1NLK - chains R and L; structure by X-ray diffraction, 2.00 A resolution.

== Chain R (and L) ==
Name: Nucleoside diphosphate kinase
From: Myxococcus xanthus
Notes: EC 2.7.4.6; chain L of this document is another copy of the same molecule, construct and numbering; everything in this record applies to it too
Reference sequence: P15266 (NDK_MYXXA); residues 2-145 here correspond to UniProt positions 1-144 (UniProt number = residue number - 1)
Sequence (144 residues; row label = number of the first residue in the row):
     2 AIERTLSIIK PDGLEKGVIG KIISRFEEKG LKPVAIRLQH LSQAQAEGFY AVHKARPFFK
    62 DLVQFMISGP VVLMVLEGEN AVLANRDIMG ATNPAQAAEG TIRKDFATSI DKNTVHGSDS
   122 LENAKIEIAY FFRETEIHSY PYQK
Disordered / not traced: 145
Residues lining bound ligands: ADP (adenosine-5'-diphosphate): Lys-11, Tyr-51, His-54, Phe-59, Leu-63, Arg-87, Met-90, Thr-93, Arg-104, Ile-111, Asp-112, Asn-114, Val-116, His-117, Gly-118
UniProt features mapped onto this chain:
  - binding site (ATP): Phe-60

== How chain R and chain L interact ==
Residue-residue contacts (48):
  Leu-15(R) with Tyr-141(L); Tyr-143(L)
  Glu-16(R) with Pro-142(L); Tyr-143(L); Gln-144(L), hydrogen bond (backbone-backbone)
  Gly-18(R) with Glu-28(L); Tyr-143(L)
  Val-19(R) with Glu-28(L)
  Ile-20(R) with Glu-28(L), hydrogen bond (backbone-side chain); Tyr-141(L)
  Gly-21(R) with Gly-21(L); Ile-24(L); Ser-25(L); Glu-28(L), hydrogen bond (backbone-side chain)
  Lys-22(R) with Ser-25(L), hydrogen bond (backbone-side chain)
  Ile-24(R) with Gly-21(L); Ile-24(L), hydrophobic
  Ser-25(R) with Gly-21(L); Lys-22(L), hydrogen bond (side chain-backbone)
  Glu-28(R) with Gly-18(L); Val-19(L); Ile-20(L), hydrogen bond (side chain-backbone); Gly-21(L), hydrogen bond (side chain-backbone)
  Pro-34(R) with Leu-39(L)
  Val-35(R) with Leu-39(L)
  Ala-36(R) with Leu-39(L)
  Ile-37(R) with Ile-37(L), hydrophobic; Arg-38(L); Leu-39(L), hydrogen bond (backbone-backbone)
  Arg-38(R) with Ile-37(L)
  Leu-39(R) with Pro-34(L); Val-35(L); Ile-37(L), hydrogen bond (backbone-backbone); His-139(L)
  His-41(R) with His-139(L)
  Pro-71(R) with His-139(L); Tyr-141(L), hydrophobic
  His-139(R) with Leu-39(L); His-41(L); Pro-71(L)
  Tyr-141(R) with Leu-15(L); Ile-20(L); Pro-71(L), hydrophobic
  Pro-142(R) with Glu-16(L)
  Tyr-143(R) with Leu-15(L); Glu-16(L); Gly-18(L)
  Gln-144(R) with Glu-16(L), hydrogen bond (backbone-backbone)
Interface residues without a listed pair, chain R (27 interface residues in all): Gln-40, Val-73, Glu-137, Ser-140
Interface residues without a listed pair, chain L (28 interface residues in all): Lys-17, Glu-29, Ala-36, Gln-40, Val-73, Glu-137

== In short ==
27 residues of chain R face 28 of chain L across their interface, with 10 hydrogen bonds. Polar contacts
include Ile-20(R)/Glu-28(L), Gly-21(R)/Glu-28(L) and Lys-22(R)/Ser-25(L). Bound to chain R: ADP. UniProt lists
ATP-binding residue Phe-60(R) on chain R.
Both chains are Nucleoside diphosphate kinase (Myxococcus xanthus). Entry 1NLK (Crystal structure of
myxococcus xanthus nucleoside diphosphate kinase and its interaction with a nucleotide substrate at ...) was
determined by X-ray diffraction together with 2NCK from the same study.
